8AA5 - chains BP1 and M of the 10 polymer chains in the assembly; structure by electron microscopy, 2.46 A resolution.

Chain BP1:
Name: TnsB
Organism: Scytonema hofmannii
Amino-acid sequence (596 residues; numbered 1 to 596; the number before each row is that of its first residue):
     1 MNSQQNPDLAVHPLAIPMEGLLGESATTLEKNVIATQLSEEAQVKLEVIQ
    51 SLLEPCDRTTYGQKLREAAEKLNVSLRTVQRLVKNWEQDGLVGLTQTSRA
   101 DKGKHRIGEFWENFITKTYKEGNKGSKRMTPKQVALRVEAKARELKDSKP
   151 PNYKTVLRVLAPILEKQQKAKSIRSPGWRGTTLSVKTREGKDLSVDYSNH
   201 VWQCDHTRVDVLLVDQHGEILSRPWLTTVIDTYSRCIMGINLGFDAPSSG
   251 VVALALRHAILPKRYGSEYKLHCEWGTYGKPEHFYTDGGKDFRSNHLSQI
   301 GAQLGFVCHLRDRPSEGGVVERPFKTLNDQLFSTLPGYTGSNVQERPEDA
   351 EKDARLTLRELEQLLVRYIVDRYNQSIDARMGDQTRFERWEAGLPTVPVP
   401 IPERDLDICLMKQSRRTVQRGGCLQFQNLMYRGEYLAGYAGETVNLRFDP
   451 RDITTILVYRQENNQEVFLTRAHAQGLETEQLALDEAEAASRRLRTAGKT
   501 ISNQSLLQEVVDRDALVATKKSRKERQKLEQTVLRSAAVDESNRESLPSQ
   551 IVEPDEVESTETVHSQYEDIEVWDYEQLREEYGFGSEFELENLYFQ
Disordered / not traced: 1-30, 476-596
From the paper describing this entry:
  - binding site for Target_2: Arg416, Gln427, Asn428
  - binding site for LE_Target: Arg58, Arg66, Arg77, Lys84, Arg158, Arg174, Lys290
  - binding site for LE_PolyA (chain M): Thr78, Arg81, Arg99, Lys154, Arg179
  - specificity-determining residues: Arg106
  - binding site for RE_Target: Arg174, Arg223, Arg416, Gln425, Asn428
  - catalytic residues: Asp205, Asp287, Glu321
  - mutagenesis - R77A, R81A, R158A, R223A, R380A: decreased catalytic activity
  - binding site for RE_PolyA: Arg179, Arg380

Chain M:
Molecule: LE_PolyA
Sequence (75 nucleotides; numbered 1 to 75; the number before each row is that of its first residue):
     1 AAAAAAAAAAAAAAATGTACAGTGACAAATTATCTGTCGTCGGTGACAGA
    51 TTAATGTCATTGTGACTATTTAATT
Disordered / not traced: 1-14, 42-75

Chain BP1 / chain M interface:
Residue-residue contacts - 27 pairs, chain BP1 then chain M:
  Arg174(BP1) - DA19(M)  base contact
  Ser175(BP1) - DG17(M)  phosphate contact
  Ser175(BP1) - DT18(M)  base contact
  Pro176(BP1) - DT16(M)  sugar contact
  Pro176(BP1) - DG17(M)  phosphate contact
  Gly177(BP1) - DT16(M)  sugar contact
  Gly177(BP1) - DG17(M)  hydrogen bond to the phosphate
  Gly177(BP1) - DT18(M)  phosphate contact
  Trp178(BP1) - DT16(M)  base contact
  Trp178(BP1) - DG17(M)  phosphate contact
  Trp178(BP1) - DT18(M)  hydrogen bond to the phosphate
  Arg179(BP1) - DT16(M)  hydrogen bond to the base
  Leu183(BP1) - DT18(M)  phosphate contact
  Arg235(BP1) - DA19(M)  salt bridge to the phosphate
  Ser315(BP1) - DG17(M)  sugar contact
  Gly318(BP1) - DG17(M)  base contact
  Gly318(BP1) - DT18(M)  sugar contact
  Val319(BP1) - DT18(M)  sugar contact
  Arg322(BP1) - DT18(M)  hydrogen bond to the base
  Arg322(BP1) - DA19(M)  hydrogen bond to the base
  Arg322(BP1) - DC20(M)  hydrogen bond to the sugar
  Thr326(BP1) - DC20(M)  phosphate contact
  Gln330(BP1) - DA21(M)  hydrogen bond to the phosphate
  Ala379(BP1) - DA19(M)  sugar contact
  Arg380(BP1) - DT18(M)  salt bridge to the phosphate
  Arg380(BP1) - DA19(M)  salt bridge to the phosphate
  Arg386(BP1) - DC20(M)  salt bridge to the phosphate
Other interface residues (no listed pair), chain BP1 (23 interface residues in all): Thr182, Glu321, Lys325, Asp329, Tyr373, Asp378

In short:
The interface between chain BP1 and chain M involves 23 residues on one side and 6 on the other; the contacts
include 7 hydrogen bonds and 4 salt bridges. Polar contacts include Arg179(BP1)-DT16(M), Arg322(BP1)-DT18(M)
and Arg322(BP1)-DA19(M). The paper reports catalytic residues Asp205(BP1), Asp287(BP1) and Glu321(BP1); R77A,
R81A and R158A of chain BP1, among others, reduce catalytic activity; 5 substitutions were tested in all.
Chain BP1 is TnsB (Scytonema hofmannii) and chain M is LE_PolyA; the structure, Cryo-EM structure of the
strand transfer complex of the TnsB transposase (type V-K CRISPR-associated transposon), was determined by
electron microscopy.
